8J7V - chains A and E of the 6 polymer chains in the assembly; structure by electron microscopy, 2.79 A resolution.

== Chain A ==
Molecule: Zinc transporter 7
Organism: Homo sapiens
Reference sequence: Q8NEW0 (ZNT7_HUMAN); numbering as in UniProt (aligned over 1-376)
Chain sequence (390 residues; row label = number of the first residue in the row; numbers below 1 keep their minus sign (Met-13 is residue -13)):
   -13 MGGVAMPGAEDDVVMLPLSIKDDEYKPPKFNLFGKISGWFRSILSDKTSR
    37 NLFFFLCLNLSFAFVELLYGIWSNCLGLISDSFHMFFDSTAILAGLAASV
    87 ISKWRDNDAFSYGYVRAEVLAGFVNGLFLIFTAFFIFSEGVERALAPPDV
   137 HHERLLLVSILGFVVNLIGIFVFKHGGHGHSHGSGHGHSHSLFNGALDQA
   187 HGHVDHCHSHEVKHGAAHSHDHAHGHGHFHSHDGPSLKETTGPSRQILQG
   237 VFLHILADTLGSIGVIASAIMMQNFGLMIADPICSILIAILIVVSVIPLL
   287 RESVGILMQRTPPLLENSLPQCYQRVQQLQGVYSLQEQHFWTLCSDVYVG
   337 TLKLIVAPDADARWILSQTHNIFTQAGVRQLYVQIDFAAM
Unresolved in the structure: -13 to 21, 137-140, 164-228
Differences from the reference sequence: initiating methionine (-13); expression tag (-12 to 0)

== Chain E ==
Molecule: Heavy chain of YN7114-08 Fab
Organism: Mus musculus
Notes: antibody fragment or engineered binder
Chain sequence (234 residues; each row starts with the number of its first residue):
     1 EVQLQESGPGLVAPSQSLSITCTVSGFSLTNYAVHWVRQSPGKGLEWLGV
    51 IWSNGRTDYNAAFISRLSISKDNSKSQVFFKMNSLQADDTAIYYCARKLA
   101 YEGAMDYWGQGTSVTVSSAKTTPPSVYPLAPGSAAQTNSMVTLGCLVKGY
   151 FPEPVTVTWNSGSLSSGVHTFPAVLQSDLYTLSSSVTVPSSTWPSETVTC
   201 NVAHPASSTKVDKKIVPRDCGCKPCICTVPEVSS
Unresolved in the structure: 219-234
Cystine bridges: Cys22-Cys95, Cys145-Cys200

== Chain A / chain E interface ==
Residue-residue contacts - 37 pairs, chain A then chain E:
  Gln313(A) with Arg56(E), hydrogen bond (backbone-side chain)
  Gln314(A) with Arg56(E), hydrogen bond (backbone-side chain)
  Leu315(A) with Arg56(E), hydrogen bond (backbone-side chain)
  Gln316(A) with Trp47(E); Val50(E); Trp52(E); Arg56(E); Asp58(E)
  Gly317(A) with Trp52(E); Arg56(E)
  Val318(A) with Arg56(E), hydrogen bond (backbone-side chain)
  Tyr319(A) with Trp52(E); Ser53(E), hydrogen bond; Asn54(E), hydrogen bond (side chain-backbone)
  Ala343(A) with Trp52(E), hydrophobic
  Pro344(A) with Thr30(E); Asn31(E); Ser53(E); Tyr101(E)
  Asp345(A) with Asn31(E); Tyr32(E); Ala33(E), hydrogen bond (side chain-backbone); Lys98(E), salt bridge; Ala100(E); Tyr101(E), hydrogen bond (backbone-backbone)
  Ala346(A) with Lys98(E); Tyr101(E)
  Asp347(A) with Lys98(E); Tyr101(E); Glu102(E); Gly103(E), hydrogen bond (side chain-backbone)
  Arg349(A) with Glu102(E), salt bridge
  Phe373(A) with Tyr101(E), hydrophobic
  Ala375(A) with Thr30(E)
  Met376(A) with Thr30(E); Ser53(E), hydrogen bond (backbone-side chain); Asn54(E), hydrogen bond (backbone-backbone)
Interface residues without a listed pair, chain A (17 interface residues in all): Ala348
Interface residues without a listed pair, chain E (18 interface residues in all): His35, Asn73

== In short ==
17 residues of chain A face 18 of chain E across their interface; the contacts include 11 hydrogen bonds and 2
salt bridges. Polar contacts include Asp345(A)-Lys98(E), Arg349(A)-Glu102(E) and Gln313(A)-Arg56(E).
Here chain A is Zinc transporter 7 (Homo sapiens) and chain E is Heavy chain of YN7114-08 Fab (Mus musculus).
Entry 8J7V (Cryo-EM structure of hZnT7-Fab complex in zinc-unbound state) was determined by electron
microscopy together with 8J7T, 8J7U, 8J7W, 8J7X, 8J7Y and 8J80 from the same study.
